1G2A - chain A; structure by X-ray diffraction, 1.75 A resolution.

== Chain A ==
Molecule: Polypeptide deformylase
Organism: Escherichia coli
Notes: EC 3.5.1.31
UniProt: P0A6K3 (DEF_ECOLI); residue numbers follow UniProt; this construct covers 1-168
Sequence (168 residues; row label = number of the first residue in the row):
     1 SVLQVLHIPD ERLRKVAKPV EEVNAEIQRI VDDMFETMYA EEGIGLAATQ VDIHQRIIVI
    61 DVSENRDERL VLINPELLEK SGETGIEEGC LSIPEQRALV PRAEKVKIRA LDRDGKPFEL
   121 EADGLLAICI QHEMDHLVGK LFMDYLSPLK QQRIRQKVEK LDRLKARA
Not modelled in the structure: 165-168
Metal / ion sites: Ni2+: Cys-90, His-132, His-136 (together with actinonin)
Ligand contacts: actinonin (BB2): Glu-42, Gly-43, Ile-44, Gly-45, Leu-46, Gln-50, Ile-86, Glu-87, Glu-88, Gly-89, Cys-90, Leu-91, Ser-92, Arg-97, Leu-125, Ile-128, Cys-129, His-132, Glu-133, His-136
Reported in the primary citation:
  - Ni2+ coordination: Cys-90, His-132, His-136
  - binding site for actinonin: Ile-44, Gln-50, Ile-86, Glu-87, Glu-88, Gly-89, Leu-91, Arg-97, Leu-125, His-132, Glu-133
  - catalytic residues: Gln-50, Leu-91 (proposed by the authors, not directly observed)

== Overview ==
Bound to chain A: actinonin. The Ni2+ site is built by Cys-90, His-132 and His-136. From the paper: catalytic
residues Gln-50 and Leu-91; a binding site for actinonin at Ile-44, Gln-50 and Ile-86 among others.
Chain A is Polypeptide deformylase (Escherichia coli); the structure, The crystal structure of e.coli peptide
deformylase complexed with actinonin, was determined by X-ray diffraction (same publication as 1G27).
